9G6R - chains H and L; structure by X-ray diffraction, 1.72 A resolution.

Chain H:
Protein: Fab-IP8 Heavy chain
Organism: Mus musculus
Notes: antibody fragment or engineered binder
Chain sequence (223 residues; row label = number of the first residue in the row; a row labelled like 82A-82C holds insertion residues (82A, then the next letters in order)):
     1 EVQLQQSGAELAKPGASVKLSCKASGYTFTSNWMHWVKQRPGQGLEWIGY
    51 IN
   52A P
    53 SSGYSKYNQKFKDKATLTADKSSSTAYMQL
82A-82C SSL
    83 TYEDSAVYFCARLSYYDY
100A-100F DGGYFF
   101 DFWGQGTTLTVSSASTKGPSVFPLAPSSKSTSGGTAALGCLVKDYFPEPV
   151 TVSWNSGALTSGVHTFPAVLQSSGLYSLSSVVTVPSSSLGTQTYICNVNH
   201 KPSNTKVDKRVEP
Disulfides: Cys22-Cys92, Cys140-Cys196
Modified residues: Glu1 (pyroglutamic acid; PCA)
Small-molecule neighbours: rocuronium (RBR): Ser31, Asn32, Trp33, Leu95, Tyr97, Tyr100D

Chain L:
Protein: Fab-IP8 Light chain
Organism: Mus musculus
Notes: antibody fragment or engineered binder
Chain sequence (218 residues; numbered 1 to 213 plus 5 insertion-coded residues; the number before each row is that of its first residue; a row labelled like 30A-30E holds insertion residues (30A, then the next letters in order)):
     1 DIVITQDELSSPVTSGESVSISCRSSKSLL
30A-30E YKDGK
    31 TYLNWFLQRPGQSPQILIYLMSTRASGVSDRFSGSGSGTDFTLEISRVKA
    81 EDVGVYYCQQVVEYPYTFGGGTKLEIKRTVAAPSVFIFPPSDEQLKSGTA
   131 SVVCLLNNFYPREAKVQWKVDNALQSGNSQESVTEQDSKDSTYSLSSTLT
   181 LSKADYEKHKVYACEVTHQGLSSPVTKSFNRGE
Disulfides: Cys23-Cys88, Cys134-Cys194
Small-molecule neighbours: rocuronium (RBR): Tyr30A, Tyr32, Val91, Val92, Glu93, Tyr94, Tyr96

How chain H and chain L interact:
Pairs across the interface - 77 pairs, chain H then chain L:
  Trp33(H) - Tyr94(L)
  His35(H) - Tyr96(L)
  Gln39(H) - Gln38(L)  hydrogen bond
  Gln39(H) - Tyr87(L)  hydrogen bond
  Gly44(H) - Gly100(L)
  Leu45(H) - Tyr87(L)  hydrophobic
  Leu45(H) - Phe98(L)
  Trp47(H) - Tyr94(L)  hydrophobic
  Trp47(H) - Pro95(L)  hydrophobic
  Trp47(H) - Tyr96(L)
  Tyr50(H) - Tyr94(L)
  Asn60(H) - Pro95(L)
  Phe91(H) - Gln38(L)
  Phe91(H) - Ser43(L)
  Tyr98(H) - Tyr49(L)
  Asp100A(H) - Lys30E(L)  hydrogen bond (backbone-side chain)
  Asp100A(H) - Tyr49(L)  hydrogen bond
  Asp100A(H) - Leu50(L)
  Gly100C(H) - Tyr49(L)
  Gly100C(H) - Leu50(L)
  Tyr100D(H) - Tyr32(L)
  Tyr100D(H) - Asn34(L)
  Tyr100D(H) - Val91(L)  hydrogen bond (side chain-backbone)
  Tyr100D(H) - Tyr96(L)
  Phe100E(H) - Asn34(L)
  Phe100E(H) - Ile46(L)  hydrophobic
  Phe100E(H) - Tyr49(L)  hydrophobic
  Phe100F(H) - Phe36(L)
  Phe100F(H) - Ile46(L)
  Phe100F(H) - Gln89(L)
  Phe100F(H) - Tyr96(L)  hydrophobic
  Trp103(H) - Phe36(L)  hydrophobic
  Trp103(H) - Ser43(L)
  Trp103(H) - Pro44(L)  hydrogen bond (side chain-backbone)
  Gly104(H) - Ser43(L)  hydrogen bond (backbone-side chain)
  Gln105(H) - Ser43(L)
  Phe122(H) - Ser121(L)
  Phe122(H) - Glu123(L)
  Phe122(H) - Gln124(L)
  Pro123(H) - Ser121(L)
  Leu124(H) - Phe118(L)
  Leu124(H) - Val133(L)  hydrophobic
  Ala125(H) - Phe118(L)
  Lys129(H) - Phe116(L)
  Lys129(H) - Ile117(L)  hydrogen bond (backbone-backbone)
  Lys129(H) - Lys207(L)  hydrogen bond (backbone-side chain)
  Lys129(H) - Ser208(L)  hydrogen bond (side chain-backbone)
  Lys129(H) - Phe209(L)
  Ser130(H) - Phe116(L)
  Ser130(H) - Phe118(L)
  Thr131(H) - Phe116(L)
  Ser132(H) - Phe116(L)
  Ala137(H) - Phe116(L)  hydrophobic
  Ala137(H) - Phe118(L)
  Leu141(H) - Ser131(L)
  Lys143(H) - Gln124(L)
  Lys143(H) - Ser131(L)
  His164(H) - Asn137(L)
  His164(H) - Asn138(L)  hydrogen bond
  His164(H) - Asp167(L)
  His164(H) - Ser174(L)
  Phe166(H) - Leu135(L)  hydrophobic
  Phe166(H) - Ser162(L)
  Phe166(H) - Thr164(L)
  Phe166(H) - Ser174(L)
  Phe166(H) - Leu175(L)
  Phe166(H) - Ser176(L)
  Pro167(H) - Ser162(L)  hydrogen bond (backbone-side chain)
  Pro167(H) - Val163(L)
  Val169(H) - Gln160(L)
  Val169(H) - Glu161(L)
  Val169(H) - Ser162(L)
  Leu170(H) - Gln160(L)  hydrogen bond (backbone-side chain)
  Gln171(H) - Gln160(L)
  Val181(H) - Leu135(L)  hydrophobic
  Thr183(H) - Asn137(L)
  Lys209(H) - Glu123(L)  salt bridge
Also at the interface, not in a pair above, chain H (47 interface residues in all): Val37, Glu46, Lys58, Gly100B, Asp101, Val121, Leu138, Thr165, Ser179
Also at the interface, not in a pair above, chain L (46 interface residues in all): Gln45, Thr53, Val92, Gly99, Thr129

Summary:
47 residues of chain H and 46 residues of chain L are in contact; the contacts include 13 hydrogen bonds and 1
salt bridge. Among the polar pairs are Lys209(H)-Glu123(L), Gln39(H)-Gln38(L) and Gln39(H)-Tyr87(L).
Rocuronium is bound between chain H and chain L.
Here chain H is Fab-IP8 Heavy chain and chain L is Fab-IP8 Light chain, both from Mus musculus. Entry 9G6R
(Fab-IP8 in complex with rocuronium) was determined by X-ray diffraction (same publication as 9G6Q and 9G6S).
